1Z7Z - chains 3 and I of the 6 polymer chains in the assembly; structure by electron microscopy, 8.00 A resolution (low resolution: residue-level contacts below are approximate; hydrogen-bond / salt-bridge calls are withheld).

Chain 3:
Molecule: human coxsackievirus A21
From: Human coxsackievirus A21
Notes: fragment: Viral Protein 3 residues 3043-3234
Chain sequence (234 residues; numbered 1 to 234; the number before each row is that of its first residue):
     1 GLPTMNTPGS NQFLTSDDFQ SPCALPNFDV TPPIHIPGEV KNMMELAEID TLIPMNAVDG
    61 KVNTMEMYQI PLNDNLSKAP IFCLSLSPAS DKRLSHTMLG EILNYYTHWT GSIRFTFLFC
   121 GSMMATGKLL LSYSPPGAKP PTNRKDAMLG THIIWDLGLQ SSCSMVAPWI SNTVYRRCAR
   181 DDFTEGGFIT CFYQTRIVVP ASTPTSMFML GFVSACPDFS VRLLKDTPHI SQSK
Unresolved in the structure: 1-42

Chain I:
Molecule: Intercellular adhesion molecule-1
From: Homo sapiens
Notes: fragment: icam-1 extracellular domain 1-5
Reference sequence: P05362 (ICA1_HUMAN); residues 1-450 here correspond to UniProt positions 28-477 (UniProt number = residue number + 27)
Chain sequence (450 residues; row label = number of the first residue in the row):
     1 QTSVSPSKVI LPRGGSVLVT CSTSCDQPML LGIETPLPKK ELLLPGNNRK VYELSNVQED
    61 SQPMCYSNCP DGQSTAKTFL TVYWTPERVE LAPLPSWQPV GKNLTLRCQV EGGAPRANLT
   121 VVLLRGEKEL KREPAVGEPA EVTTTVLVRR DHHGANFSCR TELDLRPQGL ELFENTSAPY
   181 QLQTFVLPAT PPQLVSPRVL EVDTQGTVVC SLDGLFPVSE AQVHLALGDQ RLNPTVTYGN
   241 DSFSAKASVS VTAEDEGTQR LTCAVILGNQ SQETLQTVTI YSFPAPNVIL TKPEVSEGTE
   301 VTVKCEAHPR AKVTLNGVPA QPLGPRAQLL LKATPEDNGR SFSCSATLEV AGQLIHKNQT
   361 RELRVLYGPR LDERDCPGNW TWPENSQQTP MCQAWGNPLP ELKCLKDGTF PLPIGESVTV
   421 TRDLEGTYLC RARSTQGEVT REVTVNVLSP
Unresolved in the structure: 308-323
Sequence notes: engineered mutation Met29 (Lys56 in P05362)
Modified residues: Asn118 (glycosylation site)
Disulfide bonds: Cys21-Cys65, Cys25-Cys69, Cys108-Cys159, Cys210-Cys263, Cys305-Cys344, Cys376-Cys392, Cys404-Cys430
Covalently attached groups: N-acetylglucosamine (NAG) linked to Asn103, Asn156, Asn175, Asn240, Asn269, Asn358
Residues lining bound ligands:
  - N-acetylglucosamine (NAG; 2-acetamido-2-deoxy-beta-D-glucopyranose), molecule 1: Tyr83, Trp84, Thr85
  - N-acetylglucosamine (NAG), molecule 2: Ala117, Asn118, Asp164, Pro167, Gln168

Chain 3 / chain I interface:
Pairs across the interface (8):
  Ala179(3) - Pro70(I)
  Arg180(3) - Asn68(I)
  Arg180(3) - Cys69(I)
  Arg180(3) - Pro70(I)
  Arg180(3) - Gln73(I)
  Asp181(3) - Met29(I)
  Asp182(3) - Met29(I)
  Asp182(3) - Asn68(I)

In short:
4 residues of chain 3 face 5 of chain I across their interface. Ligands of chain I: N-acetylglucosamine.
N-acetylglucosamine is covalently linked to Asn103(I), Asn156(I), Asn175(I), Asn240(I), Asn269(I) and
Asn358(I).
Chain 3 is human coxsackievirus A21 (Human coxsackievirus A21) and chain I is Intercellular adhesion
molecule-1 (Homo sapiens); the structure, Cryo-em structure of human coxsackievirus A21 complexed with five
domain icam-1kilifi, was determined by electron microscopy together with 1Z7S from the same study.
